Entry 8G10 (X-ray diffraction, 2.47 A resolution); this record covers chains A and C of the 6 polymer chains in the assembly.

Chain A (and C):
Name: Cyclic GMP-AMP synthase
Source organism: Mus musculus
Notes: EC 2.7.7.86; fragment: catalytic domain, residues 147-507; chain C of this document is another copy of the same molecule, construct and numbering; everything in this record applies to it too
UniProtKB: Q8C6L5 (CGAS_MOUSE); numbering as in UniProt (aligned over 147-507)
Sequence (364 residues; each row starts with the number of its first residue):
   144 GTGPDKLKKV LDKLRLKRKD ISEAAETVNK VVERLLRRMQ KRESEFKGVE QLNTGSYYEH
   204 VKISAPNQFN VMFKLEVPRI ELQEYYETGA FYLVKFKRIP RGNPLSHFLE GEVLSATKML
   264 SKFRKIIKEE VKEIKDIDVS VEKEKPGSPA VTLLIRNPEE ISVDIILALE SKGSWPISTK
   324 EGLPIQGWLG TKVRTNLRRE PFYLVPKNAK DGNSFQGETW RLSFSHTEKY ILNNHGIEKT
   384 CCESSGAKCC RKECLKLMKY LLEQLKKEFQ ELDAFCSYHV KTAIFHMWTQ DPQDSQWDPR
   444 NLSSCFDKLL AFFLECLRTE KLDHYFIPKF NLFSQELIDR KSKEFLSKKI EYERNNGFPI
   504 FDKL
Unresolved in the structure: 144, 240-244, 351-357 (chain C: 144-148, 240-246, 353-358)
Differences from the reference sequence: expression tag (144-146); engineered mutation Gln211 (Glu in Q8C6L5), Asn213 (Asp in Q8C6L5)
Ion coordination: Mg2+: Gln211, Asn213 (together with GTP); Zn2+: His378, Cys384, Cys385, Cys392
Ligand contacts:
  - GTP (guanosine-5'-triphosphate), molecule 1: Thr197, Gln211, Asn213, Met215, Lys288, Gly290, Ser291, Pro292, Ala293, Asp307, Ile309, Val348, Arg364, Ser366, Ser368
  - GTP, molecule 2: Gly198, Ser199, Glu202, Lys205, Gln211, Asn213, Arg364, Ser368, Glu371, Lys402, Ser420, Tyr421, Lys424, His467
Swiss-Prot annotation at these positions:
  - region: Lys372 to Lys395 (DNA-binding)
  - motif: Leu154 to Leu159 (Nuclear export signal), Asp281 to Ser291 (Nuclear localization signal)
  - binding site (GTP): Thr197, Asp307, Arg364 to Glu371
  - binding site (ATP): Ser199, Glu371, Lys402, Ser420 to Lys424
  - binding site (2',3'-cGAMP): Gly290, Asp307, Lys350, Arg364 to Ser366
  - binding site (Mg(2+)): Asp307
  - binding site (Zn(2+)): His378, Cys384, Cys385, Cys392
  - site: Arg241 (Arginine-anchor), Asp307, Ile308 (Cleavage)
  - modified residue: Lys156 (N6-lactoyllysine), Glu176 (PolyADP-ribosyl glutamic acid), Ser199 (Phosphoserine), Tyr201 (Phosphotyrosine), Glu272 (5-glutamyl polyglutamate), Ser291 (Phosphoserine), Glu302 (5-glutamyl glutamate), Lys372 (N6-acetyllysine), Lys382 (N6-acetyllysine), Lys402 (N6-acetyllysine), Ser420 (Phosphoserine), Lys491 (N6-methyllysine)
  - lipidation (S-palmitoyl cysteine): Cys392, Cys393, Cys459
  - cross-link (Glycyl lysine isopeptide (Lys-Gly)): Lys217 (interchain with G-Cter in SUMO), Lys271 (interchain with G-Cter in ubiquitin), Lys335 (interchain with G-Cter in SUMO), Lys372 (interchain with G-Cter in SUMO), Lys382 (interchain with G-Cter in SUMO), Lys399 (interchain with G-Cter in ubiquitin), Lys402 (interchain with G-Cter in ubiquitin), Lys409 (interchain with G-Cter in ubiquitin), Lys410 (interchain with G-Cter in ubiquitin), Lys464 (interchain with G-Cter in SUMO)
  - mutagenesis: Lys156 (K156Q: Mimics lactylation; knockin mice show higher mortality following HSV-1 infection), Asn172 (N172K: Induces alteration of the DNA-binding surface and leads to decreased synthesis of cyclic GMP-AMP (cGAMP); when associated with L-180), Glu176 (E176A: Abolished poly-ADP-ribosylation by PARP1, stimulating interferon production in knockin mice), Arg180 (R180L: Induces alteration of the DNA-binding surface and leads to decreased synthesis of cyclic GMP-AMP (cGAMP); when associated with K-182), Gly198 (G198A: Abolishes stimulation of interferon production; when associated with A-199), Ser199 (S199A: Abolishes stimulation of interferon production; when associated with A-199), Tyr201 (Y201E: Phosphomimetic mutant; reduced translocation to the nucleus following treatment with etoposide), Lys217 (K217R: Reduced sumoylation), Arg222 (R222E: Impaired tethering to chromatin, leading to constitutive activation in the absence of DNA), Lys238 (K238E: Does not affect interaction with nucleosomes), Lys240 (K240E: Impaired tethering to chromatin, leading to constitutive activation in the absence of DNA), Arg241 (R241E: Abolished tethering to chromatin, leading to strong constitutive activation in the absence of DNA), 28 further mutagenesis entries in UniProt
From the paper describing this entry:
  - mutagenesis - E211Q/D213N/K382E: decreased binding to dsDNA
  - specificity-determining residues: His467 (proposed by the authors, not directly observed)
  - mutagenesis - R364A (33-fold), H467A: decreased catalytic activity on ATP/GTP
  - mutagenesis - H467A (2-fold): increased catalytic activity on GTP/GTP
  - specificity-determining residues: Ile309, Arg364
  - mutagenesis - R364A (10-fold): decreased catalytic activity on GTP/GTP
  - mutagenesis - R364A (4-fold): increased catalytic activity on ATP/ATP
  - mutagenesis - E211Q/D213N: abolished catalytic activity

How chain A and chain C interact:
Contacting residue pairs (35):
  Gln329(A) with Thr383(C); Ser388(C)
  Trp331(A) with Thr383(C)
  Leu332(A) with Lys382(C)
  Gly333(A) with Thr383(C); Glu386(C)
  Thr334(A) with Glu386(C), hydrogen bond (backbone-side chain); Ser387(C)
  Lys335(A) with Asn376(C); Asn377(C); Glu386(C), salt bridge
  Asn376(A) with Lys335(C)
  Asn377(A) with Lys335(C); Lys382(C), hydrogen bond (backbone-side chain)
  Gly379(A) with Lys382(C), hydrogen bond (backbone-side chain)
  Ile380(A) with Ile380(C); Glu381(C); Lys382(C), hydrogen bond (backbone-backbone)
  Glu381(A) with Ile380(C)
  Lys382(A) with Leu332(C); Asn377(C), hydrogen bond (side chain-backbone); Gly379(C), hydrogen bond (side chain-backbone); Ile380(C), hydrogen bond (backbone-backbone); Lys382(C)
  Thr383(A) with Gln329(C); Gly330(C); Trp331(C); Gly333(C)
  Glu386(A) with Gly333(C); Thr334(C), hydrogen bond (side chain-backbone); Lys335(C), salt bridge
  Ser387(A) with Thr334(C)
  Ser388(A) with Gln329(C); Gly330(C)
  Gln436(A) with Glu381(C)
Interface residues without a listed pair, chain A (19 interface residues in all): Gly330, His378
Interface residues without a listed pair, chain C (18 interface residues in all): His378

In short:
19 residues of chain A and 18 residues of chain C are in contact; the contacts include 8 hydrogen bonds and 2
salt bridges. Among the polar pairs are Lys335(A)-Glu386(C), Thr334(A)-Glu386(C) and Asn377(A)-Lys382(C). From
the paper: R364A and H467A of chain A reduce catalytic activity on ATP/GTP; specificity determinants
His467(A), Ile309(A) and Arg364(A); 4 substitutions were tested in all.
Both chains are Cyclic GMP-AMP synthase (Mus musculus). Entry 8G10 (Structure of Ternary Complex of cGAS with
dsDNA and Bound ITP and GTP) was determined by X-ray diffraction, deposited together with 7UUX, 7UXW, 7UYQ,
7UYZ, 7UZR, 7V0W and 14 further entries.
